7VVN - chains A and R of the 6 polymer chains in the assembly; structure by electron microscopy, 3.80 A resolution.

# Chain A
Protein: Guanine nucleotide-binding protein G(s) subunit alpha isoforms short
From: Homo sapiens
UniProt: P63092 (GNAS2_HUMAN); aligned to UniProt positions 5-384 over residues 5-384 (the alignment contains insertions or deletions, so no single offset holds)
Sequence (380 residues; row label = number of the first residue in the row):
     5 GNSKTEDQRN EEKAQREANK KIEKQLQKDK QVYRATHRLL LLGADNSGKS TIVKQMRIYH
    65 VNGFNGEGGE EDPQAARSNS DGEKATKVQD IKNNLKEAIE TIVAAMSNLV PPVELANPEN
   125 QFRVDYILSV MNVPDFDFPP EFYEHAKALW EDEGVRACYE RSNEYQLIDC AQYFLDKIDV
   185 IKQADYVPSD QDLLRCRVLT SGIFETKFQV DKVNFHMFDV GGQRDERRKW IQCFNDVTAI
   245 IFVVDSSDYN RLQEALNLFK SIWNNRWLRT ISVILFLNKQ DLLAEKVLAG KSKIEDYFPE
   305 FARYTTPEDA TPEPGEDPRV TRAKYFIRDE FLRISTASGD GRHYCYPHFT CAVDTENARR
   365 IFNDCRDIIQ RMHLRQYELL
Disordered / not traced: 5-11, 63-205
Differences from the reference sequence: engineered mutation D49 (Gly in P63092), N50 (Glu in P63092), Y63 (Leu in P63092), D249 (Ala in P63092), D252 (Ser in P63092), A362 (Ile372 in P63092), I365 (Val375 in P63092)

# Chain R
Protein: Parathyroid hormone/parathyroid hormone-related peptide receptor
From: Homo sapiens
UniProt: Q03431 (PTH1R_HUMAN); residues 27-491 here = UniProt positions 27-491
Sequence (473 residues; row label = number of the first residue in the row):
    19 DYKDDDDKDA DDVMTKEEQI FLLHRAQAQC EKRLKEVLQR PASIMESDKG WTSASTSGKP
    79 RKDKASGKLY PESEEDKEAP TGSRYRGRPC LPEWDHILCW PLGAPGEVVA VPCPDYIYDF
   139 NHKGHAYRRC DRNGSWELVP GHNRTWANYS ECVKFLTNET REREVFDRLG MIYTVGYSVS
   199 LASLTVAVLI LAYFRRLHCT RNYIHMHLFL SFMLRAVSIF VKDAVLYSGA TLDEAERLTE
   259 EELRAIAQAP PPPATAAAGY AGCRVAVTFF LYFLATNYYW ILVEGLYLHS LIFMAFFSEK
   319 KYLWGFTVFG WGLPAVFVAV WVSVRATLAN TGCWDLSSGN KKWIIQVPIL ASIVLNFILF
   379 INIVRVLATK LRETNAGRCD TRQQYRKLLK STLVLMPLFG VHYIVFMATP YTEVSGTLWQ
   439 VQMHYEMLFN SFQGFFVAII YCFCNGEVQA EIKKSWSRWT LALDFKRKAR SGS
Disordered / not traced: 19-32, 50-110, 118-128, 136-137, 147-161, 175-180, 245-277, 353-360, 393-399, 431-435, 481-491
Differences from the reference sequence: expression tag (19-26)
Disulfide bonds: C281-C351

# Interface between chain A and chain R
Pairs across the interface (24; chain A residue first):
  H41(A) - F314(R)
  V217(A) - F314(R)  hydrophobic
  F366(A) - F314(R)  hydrophobic
  R370(A) - M312(R)
  R370(A) - A313(R)
  D371(A) - K388(R)  salt bridge
  D371(A) - E391(R)
  I373(A) - F314(R)  hydrophobic
  Q374(A) - I310(R)  hydrogen bond (side chain-backbone)
  Q374(A) - K388(R)  hydrogen bond
  H377(A) - L309(R)
  L378(A) - I310(R)  hydrophobic
  L378(A) - L385(R)  hydrophobic
  Q380(A) - R219(R)
  Y381(A) - T218(R)  hydrogen bond (side chain-backbone)
  Y381(A) - R219(R)
  Y381(A) - Y305(R)
  Y381(A) - L306(R)
  Y381(A) - L309(R)
  L383(A) - L306(R)  hydrophobic
  L383(A) - L385(R)
  L383(A) - S409(R)  hydrogen bond (backbone-side chain)
  L383(A) - L413(R)  hydrophobic
  L384(A) - L385(R)  hydrophobic
Also at the interface, not in a pair above, chain A (16 interface residues in all): C369, R375, E382
Also at the interface, not in a pair above, chain R (21 interface residues in all): E317, I381, L389, T392, V412, Y459, G464

# Overview
Chain A and chain R form an interface of 16 and 21 residues respectively, with 4 hydrogen bonds and 1 salt
bridge. Polar pairs include D371(A)-K388(R), Q374(A)-I310(R) and Q374(A)-K388(R).
Here chain A is Guanine nucleotide-binding protein G(s) subunit alpha isoforms short and chain R is
Parathyroid hormone/parathyroid hormone-related peptide receptor, both from Homo sapiens. Entry 7VVN
(PTH-bound human PTH1R in complex with Gs (class4)) was determined by electron microscopy, deposited together
with 7VVJ, 7VVK, 7VVL, 7VVM and 7VVO.
